Entry 1XFP (X-ray diffraction, 1.50 A resolution); this record covers chains A and L.

== Chain A ==
Molecule: heavy chain antibody
Organism: Camelus dromedarius
Notes: fragment: VHH domain; antibody fragment or engineered binder
Sequence (142 residues; each row starts with the number of its first residue):
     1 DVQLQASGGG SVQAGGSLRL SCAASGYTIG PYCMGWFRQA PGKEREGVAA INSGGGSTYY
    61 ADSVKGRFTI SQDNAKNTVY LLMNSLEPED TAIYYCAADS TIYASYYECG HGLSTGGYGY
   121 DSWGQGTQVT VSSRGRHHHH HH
Not modelled in the structure: 1, 133-142
Disulfides: Cys22-Cys96, Cys33-Cys109

== Chain L ==
Molecule: Lysozyme C
Organism: Gallus gallus
Notes: EC 3.2.1.17
Reference sequence: P00698 (LYSC_CHICK); residues 1-129 here correspond to UniProt positions 19-147 (UniProt number = residue number + 18)
Sequence (129 residues; each row starts with the number of its first residue):
     1 KVFGRCELAA AMKRHGLDNY RGYSLGNWVC AAKFESNFNT QATNRNTDGS TDYGILQINS
    61 RWWCNDGRTP GSRNLCNIPC SALLSSDITA SVNCAKKIVS DGNGMNAWVA WRNRCKGTDV
   121 QAWIRGCRL
Curated features (UniProtKB/Swiss-Prot):
  - active site: Glu35, Asp52
  - binding site (substrate): Asp101
Disulfides: Cys6-Cys127, Cys30-Cys115, Cys64-Cys80, Cys76-Cys94

== Chain A / chain L interface ==
Residue-residue contacts (32):
  Ile29(A) with Arg73(L)
  Tyr32(A) with Trp62(L)
  Gly54(A) with Asp48(L); Arg61(L)
  Gly55(A) with Asp48(L); Arg61(L)
  Ser57(A) with Thr47(L), hydrogen bond; Asp48(L)
  Ile102(A) with Trp62(L), hydrophobic; Trp63(L), hydrophobic; Ala107(L)
  Tyr103(A) with Trp63(L), hydrogen bond (backbone-side chain); Ala107(L); Val109(L), hydrophobic
  Ala104(A) with Gln57(L); Ile58(L); Asn59(L), hydrogen bond (backbone-backbone); Trp63(L); Ala107(L), hydrogen bond (backbone-backbone); Trp108(L)
  Ser105(A) with Glu35(L), hydrogen bond; Asp52(L); Leu56(L); Gln57(L), hydrogen bond (side chain-backbone)
  Tyr106(A) with Asn46(L); Thr47(L); Asp48(L); Ser50(L); Asp52(L), hydrogen bond (backbone-side chain); Asn59(L)
  Tyr107(A) with Val109(L), hydrophobic
  Tyr118(A) with Arg112(L), hydrogen bond
Also at the interface, not in a pair above, chain A (15 interface residues in all): Thr28, Pro31, Thr101
Also at the interface, not in a pair above, chain L (21 interface residues in all): Leu75, Ile98, Asn106

== Summary ==
15 residues of chain A and 21 residues of chain L are in contact; the contacts include 8 hydrogen bonds. Polar
contacts include Ser57(A)-Thr47(L), Tyr103(A)-Trp63(L) and Ser105(A)-Glu35(L). Curated annotation (UniProt)
lists active-site residues Glu35(L) and Asp52(L) and substrate-binding residue Asp101(L) on chain L.
Here chain A is heavy chain antibody (Camelus dromedarius) and chain L is Lysozyme C (Gallus gallus). Entry
1XFP (Crystal structure of the CDR2 germline reversion mutant of cAb-Lys3 in complex with hen egg white ...)
was determined by X-ray diffraction.
